PDB entry 6WZ9 | electron microscopy, 2.80 A resolution | chains B and J of the 10 polymer chains in the assembly

== Chain B ==
Protein: Histone H4
From: Xenopus laevis
UniProtKB: P62799 (H4_XENLA); residues 1-102 here correspond to UniProt positions 2-103 (UniProt number = residue number + 1)
Amino-acid sequence (102 residues; each row starts with the number of its first residue):
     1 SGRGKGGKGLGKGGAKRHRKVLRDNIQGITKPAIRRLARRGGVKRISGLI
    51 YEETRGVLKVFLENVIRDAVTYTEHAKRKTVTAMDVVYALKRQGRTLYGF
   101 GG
Disordered / not traced: 1-23, 102
Swiss-Prot annotation at these positions:
  - DNA-binding region: Lys16 to Lys20
  - modified residue: Ser1 (N-acetylserine), Arg3 (Asymmetric dimethylarginine), Lys5 (N6-(2-hydroxyisobutyryl)lysine), Lys8 (N6-(2-hydroxyisobutyryl)lysine), Lys12 (N6-(2-hydroxyisobutyryl)lysine), Lys16 (N6-(2-hydroxyisobutyryl)lysine), Lys20 (N6,N6,N6-trimethyllysine), Lys31 (N6-(2-hydroxyisobutyryl)lysine), Lys44 (N6-(2-hydroxyisobutyryl)lysine), Ser47 (Phosphoserine), Tyr51 (Phosphotyrosine), Lys59 (N6-(2-hydroxyisobutyryl)lysine), Lys77 (N6-(2-hydroxyisobutyryl)lysine), Lys79 (N6-(2-hydroxyisobutyryl)lysine), Tyr88 (Phosphotyrosine), Lys91 (N6-(2-hydroxyisobutyryl)lysine)
  - cross-link (Glycyl lysine isopeptide (Lys-Gly)): Lys31 (interchain with G-Cter in UFM1), Lys91 (interchain with G-Cter in ubiquitin)

== Chain J ==
Molecule: 167-nt DNA strand
From: synthetic construct
Sequence (167 nucleotides; each row starts with the number of its first residue; numbers below 1 keep their minus sign (DC-83 is residue -83)):
   -83 CTATGATGCCCTGGAGAATCCCGGTGCCGAGGCCGCTCAATTGGTCGTAG
   -33 ACAGCTCTAGCACCGCTTAAACGCACGTACGCGCTGTCCCCCGCGTTTTA
    17 ACCGCCAAGGGGATTACTCCCTAGTCTCCAGGCACGTGTCAGATATATAC
    67 ATCCTGTGCATGTATTG
Disordered / not traced: -83 to -74, 75-83

== Interface between chain B and chain J ==
Pairs across the interface - 11 pairs, chain B then chain J:
  Arg35(B) with DC8(J), salt bridge to the phosphate
  Arg45(B) with DC7(J), phosphate contact; DC8(J), phosphate contact
  Ile46(B) with DC7(J), sugar contact; DC8(J), hydrogen bond to the phosphate
  Ser47(B) with DC7(J), phosphate contact
  Gly48(B) with DC7(J), phosphate contact
  Arg78(B) with DG28(J), phosphate contact
  Lys79(B) with DG27(J), salt bridge to the phosphate; DG28(J), hydrogen bond to the phosphate
  Thr80(B) with DG28(J), hydrogen bond to the phosphate
Also at the interface, not in a pair above, chain B (10 interface residues in all): Arg39, Lys44
Also at the interface, not in a pair above, chain J (5 interface residues in all): DA29

== In short ==
Chain B and chain J form an interface of 10 and 5 residues respectively; the contacts include 3 hydrogen bonds
and 2 salt bridges. Among the polar pairs are Ile46(B)-DC8(J), Lys79(B)-DG28(J) and Thr80(B)-DG28(J). UniProt
lists a DNA-binding region on chain B.
Here chain B is Histone H4 (Xenopus laevis) and chain J is a 167-nt DNA strand (synthetic construct). Entry
6WZ9 (Bridging of double-strand DNA break activates PARP2/HPF1 to modify chromatin) was determined by electron
microscopy (same publication as 6WZ5, 6X0L, 6X0M and 6X0N).
